8GHU - chains a and q of the 15 polymer chains in the assembly; structure by electron microscopy, 3.00 A resolution.

== Chain a ==
Molecule: 16S rRNA
Organism: Escherichia coli
Sequence (1532 nucleotides; numbered 2 to 1533; the number before each row is that of its first residue):
     2 AAUUGAAGAG UUUGAUCAUG GCUCAGAUUG AACGCUGGCG GCAGGCCUAA CACAUGCAAG
    62 UCGAACGGUA ACAGGAAGAA GCUUGCUUCU UUGCUGACGA GUGGCGGACG GGUGAGUAAU
   122 GUCUGGGAAA CUGCCUGAUG GAGGGGGAUA ACUACUGGAA ACGGUAGCUA AUACCGCAUA
   182 ACGUCGCAAG ACCAAAGAGG GGGACCUUCG GGCCUCUUGC CAUCGGAUGU GCCCAGAUGG
   242 GAUUAGCUAG UAGGUGGGGU AACGGCUCAC CUAGGCGACG AUCCCUAGCU GGUCUGAGAG
   302 GAUGACCAGC CACACUGGAA CUGAGACACG GUCCAGACUC CUACGGGAGG CAGCAGUGGG
   362 GAAUAUUGCA CAAUGGGCGC AAGCCUGAUG CAGCCAUGCC GCGUGUAUGA AGAAGGCCUU
   422 CGGGUUGUAA AGUACUUUCA GCGGGGAGGA AGGGAGUAAA GUUAAUACCU UUGCUCAUUG
   482 ACGUUACCCG CAGAAGAAGC ACCGGCUAAC UCCGUGCCAG CAGCCGCGGU AAUACGGAGG
   542 GUGCAAGCGU UAAUCGGAAU UACUGGGCGU AAAGCGCACG CAGGCGGUUU GUUAAGUCAG
   602 AUGUGAAAUC CCCGGGCUCA ACCUGGGAAC UGCAUCUGAU ACUGGCAAGC UUGAGUCUCG
   662 UAGAGGGGGG UAGAAUUCCA GGUGUAGCGG UGAAAUGCGU AGAGAUCUGG AGGAAUACCG
   722 GUGGCGAAGG CGGCCCCCUG GACGAAGACU GACGCUCAGG UGCGAAAGCG UGGGGAGCAA
   782 ACAGGAUUAG AUACCCUGGU AGUCCACGCC GUAAACGAUG UCGACUUGGA GGUUGUGCCC
   842 UUGAGGCGUG GCUUCCGGAG CUAACGCGUU AAGUCGACCG CCUGGGGAGU ACGGCCGCAA
   902 GGUUAAAACU CAAAUGAAUU GACGGGGGCC CGCACAAGCG GUGGAGCAUG UGGUUUAAUU
   962 CGAUGCAACG CGAAGAACCU UACCUGGUCU UGACAUCCAC GGAAGUUUUC AGAGAUGAGA
  1022 AUGUGCCUUC GGGAACCGUG AGACAGGUGC UGCAUGGCUG UCGUCAGCUC GUGUUGUGAA
  1082 AUGUUGGGUU AAGUCCCGCA ACGAGCGCAA CCCUUAUCCU UUGUUGCCAG CGGUCCGGCC
  1142 GGGAACUCAA AGGAGACUGC CAGUGAUAAA CUGGAGGAAG GUGGGGAUGA CGUCAAGUCA
  1202 UCAUGGCCCU UACGACCAGG GCUACACACG UGCUACAAUG GCGCAUACAA AGAGAAGCGA
  1262 CCUCGCGAGA GCAAGCGGAC CUCAUAAAGU GCGUCGUAGU CCGGAUUGGA GUCUGCAACU
  1322 CGACUCCAUG AAGUCGGAAU CGCUAGUAAU CGUGGAUCAG AAUGCCACGG UGAAUACGUU
  1382 CCCGGGCCUU GUACACACAG CCCXUCACAC CAUGGGAGUG GGUUGCAAAA GAAGUAGGUA
  1442 GCUUAACCUU CGGGAGGGCG CUUACCACUU UGUGAUUCAU GACUGGGGUG AAGUCGUAAC
  1502 AAGGUAACCG UAGGGGAACC UGCGGUUGGA UC
Modified residues: ZIV ((2S)-4-[[(2R,3S,4R,5R)-5-(6-aminopurin-9-yl)-3,4-bis(oxidanyl)oxolan-2-yl]methyl-[2-[2-azanyl-9-[(2R,3R,4R,5R)-5-[bis(oxidanyl)phosphanyloxymethyl]-3,4-bis(oxidanyl)oxolan-2-yl]-6-oxidanylidene-3H-purin-7-yl]ethyl]amino]-2-azanyl-butanoic acid) at position 1405
Metal / ion sites: Mg2+ site 1 near U17 (its only coordinating residue here); Mg2+ site 2 near C48 (its only coordinating residue here); Mg2+ site 3 near A53 (its only coordinating residue here); Mg2+ site 4: U180, A195; Mg2+ site 5 near G266 (its only coordinating residue here); Mg2+ site 6: G299, G558; Mg2+ site 7 near C352 (its only coordinating residue here); Mg2+ site 8 near G361 (its only coordinating residue here); Mg2+ site 9 near C504 (its only coordinating residue here); Mg2+ site 10 near A560 (its only coordinating residue here); Mg2+ site 11 near C569 (its only coordinating residue here); Mg2+ site 12 near A572 (its only coordinating residue here); 6 more Mg2+ sites not listed
From the paper describing this entry:
  - conformationally variable residues: A1408, U1495, G1516

== Chain q ==
Molecule: 30S ribosomal protein S17
Organism: Escherichia coli
UniProt: A0A080IK26 (A0A080IK26_ECOLX); residues 3-82 here correspond to UniProt positions 4-83 (UniProt number = residue number + 1)
Sequence (80 residues; row label = number of the first residue in the row):
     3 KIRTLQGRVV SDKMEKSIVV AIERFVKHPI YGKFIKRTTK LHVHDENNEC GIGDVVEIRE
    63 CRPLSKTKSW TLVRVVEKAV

== Interface between chain a and chain q ==
Residue-residue contacts (45):
  G127(a) / Glu-62(q)  sugar contact
  G128(a) / Glu-62(q)  sugar contact
  A129(a) / Arg-64(q)  phosphate contact
  A130(a) / Arg-64(q)  phosphate contact
  A130(a) / Pro-65(q)  base contact
  C234(a) / Pro-65(q)  sugar contact
  C234(a) / Ser-71(q)  hydrogen bond to the sugar
  C235(a) / Thr-69(q)  phosphate contact
  C235(a) / Trp-72(q)  sugar contact
  G237(a) / Arg-26(q)  salt bridge to the phosphate
  G237(a) / Thr-41(q)  phosphate contact
  A253(a) / Met-16(q)  sugar contact
  A253(a) / Lys-68(q)  salt bridge to the phosphate
  G254(a) / Glu-17(q)  hydrogen bond to the sugar
  G254(a) / Ser-19(q)  hydrogen bond to the phosphate
  G254(a) / Ser-67(q)  phosphate contact
  G254(a) / Lys-68(q)  phosphate contact
  G254(a) / Lys-70(q)  phosphate contact
  G255(a) / Lys-18(q)  sugar contact
  G255(a) / Ser-67(q)  phosphate contact
  G255(a) / Lys-70(q)  salt bridge to the phosphate
  C264(a) / Arg-64(q)  sugar contact
  C264(a) / Pro-65(q)  hydrogen bond to the sugar
  G265(a) / Arg-64(q)  salt bridge to the phosphate
  G265(a) / Leu-66(q)  sugar contact
  G265(a) / Lys-68(q)  sugar contact
  U273(a) / Glu-17(q)  sugar contact
  G275(a) / Lys-15(q)  phosphate contact
  G275(a) / Met-16(q)  sugar contact
  G276(a) / Ser-13(q)  phosphate contact
  G276(a) / Met-16(q)  sugar contact
  G276(a) / His-44(q)  hydrogen bond to the phosphate
  C277(a) / His-44(q)  salt bridge to the phosphate
  G278(a) / Lys-42(q)  salt bridge to the phosphate
  C280(a) / Lys-38(q)  base contact
  C280(a) / Arg-39(q)  hydrogen bond to the base
  C280(a) / Thr-40(q)  hydrogen bond to the base
  C564(a) / Ile-32(q)  base contact
  C564(a) / Tyr-33(q)  base contact
  G585(a) / Lys-38(q)  phosphate contact
  G597(a) / Phe-27(q)  sugar contact
  G597(a) / Phe-36(q)  sugar contact
  A635(a) / Arg-5(q)  phosphate contact
  U636(a) / Arg-5(q)  salt bridge to the phosphate
  C637(a) / Lys-3(q)  phosphate contact
Also at the interface, not in a pair above, chain a (28 interface residues in all): U239, G281, G301, U598
Also at the interface, not in a pair above, chain q (33 interface residues in all): Val-21, Pro-31, Lys-35, Cys-63

== Summary ==
28 residues of chain a face 33 of chain q across their interface; the contacts include 7 hydrogen bonds and 7
salt bridges. Polar contacts include C280(a)/Arg-39(q), C280(a)/Thr-40(q) and C234(a)/Ser-71(q). U180(a) and
A195(a) form the Mg2+ site 4. G299(a) and G558(a) coordinate Mg2+ site 6. The paper reports conformational
variability at A1408(a), U1495(a) and G1516(a).
Here chain a is 16S rRNA and chain q is 30S ribosomal protein S17, both from Escherichia coli. Entry 8GHU
(Methyltransferase RmtC bound to the 30S ribosomal subunit) was determined by electron microscopy.
